PDB entry 7OQE | electron microscopy, 5.90 A resolution (low resolution: residue-level contacts below are approximate; hydrogen-bond / salt-bridge calls are withheld) | chains 1 and B of the 39 polymer chains in the assembly

Chain 1:
Molecule: U1 snRNA
From: Saccharomyces cerevisiae
Sequence (568 nucleotides; numbered 1 to 568; the number before each row is that of its first residue):
     1 AUACUUACCUUAAGAUAUCAGAGGAGAUCAAGAAGUCCUACUGAUCAAAC
    51 AUGCGCUUCCAAUAGUAGAAGGACGUUAAGCAUUUAUCAUUGAACUAUAA
   101 UUGUUCAUUGAAGUCAUUGAUGCAAACUCCUUGGUCACACACACAUACGG
   151 CGCGGAAGGCGUGUUUGCUGACGUUUCCAUUCCCUUGUUUCAAUCAUUGG
   201 UUAAUCCCUUGAUUCCUUUGGGGAUUUUUGGGUUAAACUGAUUUUUGGGG
   251 CCCUUUGUUUCUUCUGCCUGGAGAAGUUUGACACCAAAUUCAAAUUGGUG
   301 UUAGGGGAGCUGGGGCCUUUCAAAAGAGAGCUUUGUAGAGGCAUUCUUUU
   351 UGACUACUUUUCUCUAGCGUGCCAUUUUAGUUUUUGACGGCAGAUUCGAA
   401 UGAACUUAAGUUUAUGAUGAAGGUAUGGCUGUUGAGAUUAUUUGGUCGGG
   451 AUUGUAGUUUGAAGAUGUGCUCUUUUGAGCAGUCUCAACUUUGCUCGUUC
   501 CCGUUAUGGGAAAAAUUUUGGAAGGUCUUGGUAGGAACGGGUGGAUCUUA
   551 UAAUUUUUGAUUUAUUUU
Not modelled in the structure: 27-33, 566-568

Chain B:
Molecule: U1 small nuclear ribonucleoprotein 70 kDa homolog
From: Saccharomyces cerevisiae
UniProtKB: Q00916 (RU17_YEAST); numbering as in UniProt (aligned over 1-300)
Amino-acid sequence (300 residues; each row starts with the number of its first residue):
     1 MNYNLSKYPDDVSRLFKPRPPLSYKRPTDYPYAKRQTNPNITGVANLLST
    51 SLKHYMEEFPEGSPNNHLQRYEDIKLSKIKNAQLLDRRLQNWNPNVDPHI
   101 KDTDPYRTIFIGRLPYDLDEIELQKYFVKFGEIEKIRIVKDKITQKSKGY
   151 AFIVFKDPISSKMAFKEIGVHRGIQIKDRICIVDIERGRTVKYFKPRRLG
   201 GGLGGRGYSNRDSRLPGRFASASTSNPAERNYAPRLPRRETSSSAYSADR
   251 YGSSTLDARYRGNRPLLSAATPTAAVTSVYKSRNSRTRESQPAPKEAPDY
Not modelled in the structure: 92-93, 189-300
UniProt features mapped onto this chain:
  - mutagenesis: Pro18 to Pro98 (Severely temperature-sensitive. Defective in pre-mRNA splicing), Pro18 to Asn93 (Fails to complement the growth and splicing defective, temperature-sensitive phenotype of the null allele at 30 degrees Celsius. No association with U1 snRNP), Trp92 to Ala248 (Associates with U1 snRNP), Lys148 (K148L: No splicing defects. Associates with U1 snRNP; when associated with T-150 and L-152), Tyr150 (Y150T: No splicing defects. Associates with U1 snRNP; when associated with L-148 and L-152), Phe152 (F152L: No splicing defects. Associates with U1 snRNP; when associated with L-148 and T-150)

How chain 1 and chain B interact:
Contacting residue pairs - 12 pairs, chain 1 then chain B:
  A560(1) - Arg35(B)
  A560(1) - Gln36(B)
  A560(1) - Thr37(B)
  U561(1) - Arg35(B)
  U561(1) - Gln36(B)
  U563(1) - Lys34(B)
  U563(1) - Arg35(B)
  U563(1) - Gln36(B)
  A564(1) - Gln36(B)
  A564(1) - Thr37(B)
  A564(1) - Asn38(B)
  A564(1) - Pro39(B)
Interface residues without a listed pair, chain 1 (6 interface residues in all): A34, U562
Interface residues without a listed pair, chain B (9 interface residues in all): Asp29, Tyr30, Asn81

Summary:
6 residues of chain 1 and 9 residues of chain B are in contact. Curated annotation (UniProt) lists 8
mutagenesis sites on chain B.
Here chain 1 is U1 snRNA and chain B is U1 small nuclear ribonucleoprotein 70 kDa homolog, both from
Saccharomyces cerevisiae. Entry 7OQE (Saccharomyces cerevisiae spliceosomal pre-A complex (delta BS-A ACT1))
was determined by electron microscopy together with 7OQB and 7OQC from the same study.
